PDB entry 9ED1 | electron microscopy, 3.50 A resolution | chains A and H of the 8 polymer chains in the assembly

Chain A:
Name: Intermediate conductance calcium-activated potassium channel protein 4
Organism: Homo sapiens
UniProt: O15554 (KCNN4_HUMAN); numbering as in UniProt (aligned over 9-386)
Amino-acid sequence (378 residues; each row starts with the number of its first residue):
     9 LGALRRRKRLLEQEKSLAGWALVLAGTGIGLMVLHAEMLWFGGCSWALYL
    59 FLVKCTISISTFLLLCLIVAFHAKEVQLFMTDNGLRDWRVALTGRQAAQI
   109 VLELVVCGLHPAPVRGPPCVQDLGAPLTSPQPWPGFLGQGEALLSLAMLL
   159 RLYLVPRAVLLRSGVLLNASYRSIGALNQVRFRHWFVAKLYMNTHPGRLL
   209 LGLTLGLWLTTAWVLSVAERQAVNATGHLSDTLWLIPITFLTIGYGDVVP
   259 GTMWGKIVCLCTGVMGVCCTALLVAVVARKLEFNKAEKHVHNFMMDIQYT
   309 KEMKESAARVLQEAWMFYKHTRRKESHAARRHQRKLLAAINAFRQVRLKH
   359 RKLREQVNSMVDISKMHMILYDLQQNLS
Disordered / not traced: 124-141
Metal / ion sites: K+ site 1: Thr250 (shared with 1 residue of chain B; 1 residue of chain C; 1 residue of chain D); K+ site 2: Gly252, Tyr253 (shared with 2 residues of chain B; 2 residues of chain C; 2 residues of chain D); K+ site 3: Gly252 (shared with 2 residues of chain B; 2 residues of chain C; 2 residues of chain D)
Swiss-Prot annotation at these positions:
  - modified residue: His358 (Phosphohistidine)
  - natural variant: Val282 (V282E: In DHS2; V282M: In DHS2), Arg352 (R352H: In DHS2)
  - mutagenesis: Thr250 (T250S: Loss of sensitivity to triarylmethanes), Val275 (V275A: Loss of sensitivity to triarylmethanes)
What the authors report for this chain:
  - binding site for K+: Thr250
  - K+ coordination: Thr250
  - mutagenesis - T212F/V272F (4-fold), T250S/V275A (333-fold), V282M: decreased binding to DHP-103
  - mutagenesis - R352H: unchanged binding to DHP-103

Chain H:
Name: Calmodulin-1
Organism: Rattus norvegicus
UniProt: P0DP29 (CALM1_RAT); residues 3-147 here correspond to UniProt positions 4-148 (UniProt number = residue number + 1)
Amino-acid sequence (145 residues; each row starts with the number of its first residue):
     3 QLTEEQIAEFKEAFSLFDKDGDGTITTKELGTVMRSLGQNPTEAELQDMI
    53 NEVDADGNGTIDFPEFLTMMARKMKDTDSEEEIREAFRVFDKDGNGYISA
   103 AELRHVMTNLGEKLTDEEVDEMIREADIDGDGQVNYEEFVQMMTA
Metal / ion sites: Ca2+ site 1: Asp20, Asp24, Thr26, Glu31; Ca2+ site 2: Asp56, Thr62, Glu67; Ca2+ site 3: Asp95, Tyr99
Swiss-Prot annotation at these positions:
  - binding site (Ca(2+)): Asp20, Asp22, Asp24, Thr26, Glu31, Asp56, Asp58, Asn60, Thr62, Glu67, Asp93, Asp95, Asn97, Tyr99, Glu104, Asp129, Asp131, Asp133, Gln135, Glu140
  - modified residue: Lys21 (N6-acetyllysine), Thr44 (Phosphothreonine), Ser81 (Phosphoserine), Lys94 (N6-acetyllysine), Tyr99 (Phosphotyrosine), Ser101 (Phosphoserine), Thr110 (Phosphothreonine), Lys115 (N6,N6,N6-trimethyllysine), Tyr138 (Phosphotyrosine)
  - cross-link: Lys21 (Glycyl lysine isopeptide (Lys-Gly) (interchain with G-Cter in SUMO2))

Chain A / chain H interface:
Residue-residue contacts - 4 pairs, chain A then chain H:
  His297(A) - Leu39(H)  hydrogen bond (side chain-backbone)
  His297(A) - Gly40(H)
  Phe301(A) - Ser38(H)
  Met376(A) - Asn42(H)
Also at the interface, not in a pair above, chain A (4 interface residues in all): Val298
Also at the interface, not in a pair above, chain H (6 interface residues in all): Leu18, Val35

Summary:
Chain A and chain H form an interface of 4 and 6 residues respectively; the contacts include 1 hydrogen bond.
Its one hydrogen-bonded contact is His297(A)-Leu39(H). From the paper: a binding site for K+ at Thr250(A);
T212F/V272F, T250S/V275A and V282M of chain A reduce binding to DHP-103.
Chain A is Intermediate conductance calcium-activated potassium channel protein 4 (Homo sapiens) and chain H
is Calmodulin-1 (Rattus norvegicus); the structure, Cryo-EM structure of the human KCa3.1/calmodulin channel
in complex with Ca2+ and 1,4-dihydropyridine (DHP-103), was determined by electron microscopy.
